Entry 4BE7 (X-ray diffraction, 2.74 A resolution); this record covers chain B.

Chain B:
Protein: Type I restriction enzyme ecor124ii R protein
Organism: Escherichia coli
Notes: EC 3.1.21.3
Reference sequence: Q304R3 (Q304R3_ECOLX); numbering as in UniProt (aligned over 1-1038)
Sequence (1038 residues; numbered 1 to 1038; the number before each row is that of its first residue):
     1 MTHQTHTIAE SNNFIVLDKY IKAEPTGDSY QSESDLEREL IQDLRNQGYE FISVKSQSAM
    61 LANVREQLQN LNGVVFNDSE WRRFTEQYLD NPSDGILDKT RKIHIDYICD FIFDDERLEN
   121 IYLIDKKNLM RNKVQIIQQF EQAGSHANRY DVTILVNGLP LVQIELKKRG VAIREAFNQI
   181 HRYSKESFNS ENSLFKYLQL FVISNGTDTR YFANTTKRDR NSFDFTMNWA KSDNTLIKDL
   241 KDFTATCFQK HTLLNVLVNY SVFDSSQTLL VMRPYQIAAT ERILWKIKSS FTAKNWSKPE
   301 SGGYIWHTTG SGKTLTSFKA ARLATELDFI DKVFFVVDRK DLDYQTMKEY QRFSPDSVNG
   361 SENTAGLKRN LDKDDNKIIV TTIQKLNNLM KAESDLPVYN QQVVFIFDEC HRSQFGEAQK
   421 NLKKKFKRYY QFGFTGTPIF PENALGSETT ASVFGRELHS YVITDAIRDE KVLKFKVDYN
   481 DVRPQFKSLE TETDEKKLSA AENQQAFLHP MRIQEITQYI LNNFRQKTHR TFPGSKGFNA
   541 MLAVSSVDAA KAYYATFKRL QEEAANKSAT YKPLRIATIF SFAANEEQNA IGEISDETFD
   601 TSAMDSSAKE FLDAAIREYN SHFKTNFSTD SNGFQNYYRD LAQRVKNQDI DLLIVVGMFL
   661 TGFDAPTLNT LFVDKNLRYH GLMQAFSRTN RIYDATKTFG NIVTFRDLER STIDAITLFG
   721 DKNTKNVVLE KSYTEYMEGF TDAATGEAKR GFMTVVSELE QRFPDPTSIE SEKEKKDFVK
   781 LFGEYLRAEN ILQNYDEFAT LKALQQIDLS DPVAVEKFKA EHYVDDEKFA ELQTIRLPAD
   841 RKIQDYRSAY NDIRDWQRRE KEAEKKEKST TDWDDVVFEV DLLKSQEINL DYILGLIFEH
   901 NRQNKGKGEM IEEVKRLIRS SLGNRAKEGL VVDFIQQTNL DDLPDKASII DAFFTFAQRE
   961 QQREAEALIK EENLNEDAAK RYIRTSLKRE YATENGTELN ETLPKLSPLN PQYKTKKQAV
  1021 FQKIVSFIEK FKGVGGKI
Disordered / not traced: 1-12, 141-148, 181-188, 584-591, 860-872, 887-1038
Construct notes: engineered mutation Arg220 (Lys in Q304R3)
Ion coordination: Mg2+: Thr314 (together with ATP)
Residues lining bound ligands: ATP (adenosine-5'-triphosphate): Arg220, Phe225, Met227, Leu270, Val271, Met272, Arg273, Gln276, Thr308, Thr309, Gly310, Ser311, Gly312, Lys313, Thr314, Leu315, Thr661, Gly662, Asp664, Arg688, Arg691
What the authors report for this chain:
  - binding site for ATP: Arg220, Gln276, Lys313, Thr314, Asp664, Arg688, Arg691
  - mutagenesis - K220R (0.0127 s-1): unchanged catalytic activity
  - catalytic residues: Asp151, Glu165, Lys167 (citing earlier work)

Summary:
Ligands of chain B: ATP. From the paper: catalytic residues Asp151, Glu165 and Lys167; K220R leaves catalytic
activity unchanged.
Chain B is Type I restriction enzyme ecor124ii R protein (Escherichia coli); the structure, Mutant (K220R) of
the hsdr subunit of the ECOR124I restriction enzyme in complex with ATP, was determined by X-ray diffraction,
deposited together with 4BEB and 4BEC.
